6JRG - chains A and D of the 4 polymer chains in the assembly; structure by X-ray diffraction, 2.00 A resolution.

[Chain A]
Molecule: Monokaryotic chloroplast 1
Organism: Zea mays
UniProtKB: B4FCI7 (B4FCI7_MAIZE); numbering as in UniProt (aligned over 109-271)
Chain sequence (174 residues; each row starts with the number of its first residue):
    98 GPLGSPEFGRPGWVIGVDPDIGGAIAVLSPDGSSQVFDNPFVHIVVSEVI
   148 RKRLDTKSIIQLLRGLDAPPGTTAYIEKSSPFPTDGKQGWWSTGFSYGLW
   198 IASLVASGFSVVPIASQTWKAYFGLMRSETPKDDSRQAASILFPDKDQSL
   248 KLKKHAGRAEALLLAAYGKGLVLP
Unresolved in the structure: 98-108
Construct notes: expression tag (98-108); engineered mutation Ala-253 (His in B4FCI7)
Metal / ion sites: Mg2+: Glu-174, Glu-257 (shared with DT26(D) of chain D)

[Chain D]
Molecule: 33-nt DNA strand
Sequence (33 nucleotides; numbered 1 to 33; the number before each row is that of its first residue):
     1 ATCTGCAGGGTCTGGTTTCCAGACCTACGATTG
Unresolved in the structure: 16
Metal / ion sites: Mg2+: DT26 (shared with Glu-174(A), Glu-257(A) of chain A)

[Chain A / chain D interface]
Residue-residue contacts (40):
  Asp-117(A) with DT26(D), sugar contact; DA27(D), phosphate contact
  Ile-118(A) with DA27(D), hydrogen bond to the phosphate
  Val-146(A) with DG29(D), phosphate contact
  Arg-148(A) with DC28(D), phosphate contact; DG29(D), salt bridge to the phosphate
  Lys-175(A) with DC12(D), phosphate contact; DT13(D), salt bridge to the phosphate
  Ser-177(A) with DG10(D), hydrogen bond to the base; DT11(D), sugar contact; DC25(D), base contact
  Pro-178(A) with DG10(D), base contact; DC25(D), base contact
  Phe-179(A) with DG10(D), base contact; DC24(D), base contact; DC25(D), stacking on the base
  Pro-180(A) with DG10(D), base contact
  Asp-182(A) with DC25(D), hydrogen bond to the base; DT26(D), base contact
  Gln-185(A) with DC28(D), sugar contact
  Gly-186(A) with DA27(D), sugar contact
  Trp-187(A) with DG10(D), sugar contact
  Ser-189(A) with DA27(D), sugar contact; DC28(D), hydrogen bond to the phosphate
  Ala-212(A) with DC12(D), phosphate contact; DT13(D), sugar contact
  Ser-213(A) with DC24(D), sugar contact
  Gln-214(A) with DC12(D), base contact; DA23(D), hydrogen bond to the base; DC24(D), sugar contact
  Thr-215(A) with DT13(D), sugar contact
  Lys-217(A) with DC24(D), phosphate contact; DC25(D), salt bridge to the phosphate
  Met-223(A) with DA23(D), phosphate contact; DC24(D), sugar contact
  Arg-224(A) with DA23(D), salt bridge to the phosphate; DC24(D), hydrogen bond to the phosphate
  Lys-229(A) with DC25(D), phosphate contact; DT26(D), salt bridge to the phosphate
  Glu-257(A) with DT26(D), phosphate contact
Other interface residues (no listed pair), chain A (29 interface residues in all): Ile-147, Lys-149, Glu-174, Thr-190, Ser-225, Pro-228
Other interface residues (no listed pair), chain D (12 interface residues in all): DG22

[In short]
29 residues of chain A face 12 of chain D across their interface, with 6 hydrogen bonds, 5 salt bridges and 1
aromatic stacking contact. Polar contacts include Ser-177(A)/DG10(D), Asp-182(A)/DC25(D) and
Gln-214(A)/DA23(D). Glu-174(A), Glu-257(A) and DT26(D) coordinate Mg2+.
Here chain A is Monokaryotic chloroplast 1 (Zea mays) and chain D is a 33-nt DNA strand. Entry 6JRG (Crystal
structure of ZmMoc1 H253A mutant in complex with Holliday junction) was determined by X-ray diffraction
together with 6IS8, 6IS9 and 6JRF from the same study.
